9EI9 - chains B and C of the 10 polymer chains in the assembly; structure by electron microscopy, 3.89 A resolution.

[Chain B (and C)]
Name: Hemagglutinin HA1
From: Influenza A virus
Notes: chain C of this document is another copy of the same molecule, construct and numbering; everything in this record applies to it too
Reference sequence: L0HR89 (L0HR89_9INFA); residues 1-329 here correspond to UniProt positions 17-345 (UniProt number = residue number + 16)
Amino-acid sequence (334 residues; numbered 1 to 334; the number before each row is that of its first residue):
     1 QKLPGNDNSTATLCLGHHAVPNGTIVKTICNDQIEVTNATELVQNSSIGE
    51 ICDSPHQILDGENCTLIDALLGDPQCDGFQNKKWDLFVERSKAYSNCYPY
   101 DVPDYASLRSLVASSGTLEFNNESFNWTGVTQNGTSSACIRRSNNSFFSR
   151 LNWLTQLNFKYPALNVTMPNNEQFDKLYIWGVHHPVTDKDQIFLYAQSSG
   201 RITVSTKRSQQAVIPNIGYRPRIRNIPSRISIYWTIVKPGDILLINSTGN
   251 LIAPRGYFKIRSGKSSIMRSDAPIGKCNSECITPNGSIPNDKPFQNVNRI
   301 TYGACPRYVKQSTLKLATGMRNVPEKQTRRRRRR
Not modelled in the structure: 1-2, 329-334 (chain C: 1-4, 329-334)
Sequence notes: conflict Cys30 (Thr46 in L0HR89); expression tag (330-334)
Disulfide bonds: Cys52-Cys277, Cys64-Cys76, Cys97-Cys139, Cys281-Cys305
Glycans and other covalent adducts: N-acetylglucosamine (NAG) linked to Asn8, Asn22, Asn38, Asn63, Asn133, Asn246, Asn285; glycan linked to Asn165

[How chain B and chain C interact]
Pairs across the interface (18; chain B residue first):
  Asp101(B) - Gln210(C)
  Asn216(B) - Arg201(C)
  Asn216(B) - Ala212(C)
  Ile217(B) - Arg201(C)
  Ile217(B) - Thr203(C)
  Tyr219(B) - Ser205(C)
  Tyr219(B) - Leu244(C)
  Tyr219(B) - Asn246(C)
  Arg220(B) - Ser205(C)
  Arg220(B) - Gln210(C)  hydrogen bond
  Arg220(B) - Leu244(C)
  Pro221(B) - Ser205(C)
  Pro221(B) - Thr206(C)
  Pro221(B) - Ile242(C)
  Arg222(B) - Lys207(C)
  Ile223(B) - Lys207(C)
  Arg229(B) - Gln210(C)
  Ser231(B) - Gln210(C)
Also at the interface, not in a pair above, chain B (13 interface residues in all): His184, Pro215, Gly218
Also at the interface, not in a pair above, chain C (12 interface residues in all): Arg208, Ser209

[Overview]
13 residues of chain B and 12 residues of chain C are in contact; the contacts include 1 hydrogen bond. Its
one hydrogen-bonded contact is Arg220(B)-Gln210(C). N-acetylglucosamine is covalently linked to Asn8(B),
Asn22(B), Asn38(B), Asn63(B), Asn133(B) and Asn246(B) and 1 more.
Chain B and chain C are both Hemagglutinin HA1 (Influenza A virus); the structure, Cryo-EM structure of 5E10
Fab in complex with H3 influenza Victoria 2011 HA trimer, was determined by electron microscopy together with
9E69, 8TX3 and 8TXU from the same study.
